PDB entry 7CG0 | electron microscopy, 3.20 A resolution | chains 1 and l of the 21 polymer chains in the assembly

Chain 1:
Molecule: Flagellar MS ring L2
Source organism: Salmonella typhimurium (strain LT2 / SGSC1412 / ATCC 700720)
Amino-acid sequence (15 residues; numbered 1 to 15; the number before each row is that of its first residue; X marks 15 residues of unknown identity (built as UNK)):
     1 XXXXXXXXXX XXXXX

Chain l:
Molecule: Flagellar basal body rod protein FlgB
Source organism: Salmonella typhimurium (strain LT2 / SGSC1412 / ATCC 700720)
UniProt: P16437 (FLGB_SALTY); residue numbers follow UniProt; this construct covers 1-138
Amino-acid sequence (138 residues; numbered 1 to 138; the number before each row is that of its first residue):
     1 MLDRLDAALR FQQEALNLRA QRQEILAANI ANADTPGYQA RDIDFASELK KVMVRGREET
    61 GGVALTLTSS HHIPAQAVSS PAVDLLYRVP DQPSLDGNTV DMDRERTQFA DNSLKYQMGL
   121 TVLGSQLKGM MNVLQGGN
Not modelled in the structure: 1-2, 55-81, 136-138

How chain 1 and chain l interact:
Chain l residues in contact with chain 1, 5 residues: D34, T35, P36, L95, D96

Overview:
No residue of chain 1 is in contact with chain l.
Here chain 1 is Flagellar MS ring L2 and chain l is Flagellar basal body rod protein FlgB, both from
Salmonella typhimurium (strain LT2 / SGSC1412 / ATCC 700720). Entry 7CG0 (Cryo-EM structure of the flagellar
proximal rod with FliF peptides from Salmonella) was determined by electron microscopy together with 7CBL,
7CBM, 7CG4, 7CGO, 7E80, 7E81 and 7E82 from the same study.
